6J9F - chains D and G of the 9 polymer chains in the assembly; structure by electron microscopy, 3.95 A resolution.

== Chain D ==
Molecule: DNA-directed RNA polymerase subunit beta'
Organism: Xanthomonas oryzae pv. oryzae PXO99A
Notes: EC 2.7.7.6
UniProtKB: B2SQQ2 (RPOC_XANOP); residue numbers follow UniProt; this construct covers 1-1405
Sequence (1405 residues; numbered 1 to 1405; the number before each row is that of its first residue):
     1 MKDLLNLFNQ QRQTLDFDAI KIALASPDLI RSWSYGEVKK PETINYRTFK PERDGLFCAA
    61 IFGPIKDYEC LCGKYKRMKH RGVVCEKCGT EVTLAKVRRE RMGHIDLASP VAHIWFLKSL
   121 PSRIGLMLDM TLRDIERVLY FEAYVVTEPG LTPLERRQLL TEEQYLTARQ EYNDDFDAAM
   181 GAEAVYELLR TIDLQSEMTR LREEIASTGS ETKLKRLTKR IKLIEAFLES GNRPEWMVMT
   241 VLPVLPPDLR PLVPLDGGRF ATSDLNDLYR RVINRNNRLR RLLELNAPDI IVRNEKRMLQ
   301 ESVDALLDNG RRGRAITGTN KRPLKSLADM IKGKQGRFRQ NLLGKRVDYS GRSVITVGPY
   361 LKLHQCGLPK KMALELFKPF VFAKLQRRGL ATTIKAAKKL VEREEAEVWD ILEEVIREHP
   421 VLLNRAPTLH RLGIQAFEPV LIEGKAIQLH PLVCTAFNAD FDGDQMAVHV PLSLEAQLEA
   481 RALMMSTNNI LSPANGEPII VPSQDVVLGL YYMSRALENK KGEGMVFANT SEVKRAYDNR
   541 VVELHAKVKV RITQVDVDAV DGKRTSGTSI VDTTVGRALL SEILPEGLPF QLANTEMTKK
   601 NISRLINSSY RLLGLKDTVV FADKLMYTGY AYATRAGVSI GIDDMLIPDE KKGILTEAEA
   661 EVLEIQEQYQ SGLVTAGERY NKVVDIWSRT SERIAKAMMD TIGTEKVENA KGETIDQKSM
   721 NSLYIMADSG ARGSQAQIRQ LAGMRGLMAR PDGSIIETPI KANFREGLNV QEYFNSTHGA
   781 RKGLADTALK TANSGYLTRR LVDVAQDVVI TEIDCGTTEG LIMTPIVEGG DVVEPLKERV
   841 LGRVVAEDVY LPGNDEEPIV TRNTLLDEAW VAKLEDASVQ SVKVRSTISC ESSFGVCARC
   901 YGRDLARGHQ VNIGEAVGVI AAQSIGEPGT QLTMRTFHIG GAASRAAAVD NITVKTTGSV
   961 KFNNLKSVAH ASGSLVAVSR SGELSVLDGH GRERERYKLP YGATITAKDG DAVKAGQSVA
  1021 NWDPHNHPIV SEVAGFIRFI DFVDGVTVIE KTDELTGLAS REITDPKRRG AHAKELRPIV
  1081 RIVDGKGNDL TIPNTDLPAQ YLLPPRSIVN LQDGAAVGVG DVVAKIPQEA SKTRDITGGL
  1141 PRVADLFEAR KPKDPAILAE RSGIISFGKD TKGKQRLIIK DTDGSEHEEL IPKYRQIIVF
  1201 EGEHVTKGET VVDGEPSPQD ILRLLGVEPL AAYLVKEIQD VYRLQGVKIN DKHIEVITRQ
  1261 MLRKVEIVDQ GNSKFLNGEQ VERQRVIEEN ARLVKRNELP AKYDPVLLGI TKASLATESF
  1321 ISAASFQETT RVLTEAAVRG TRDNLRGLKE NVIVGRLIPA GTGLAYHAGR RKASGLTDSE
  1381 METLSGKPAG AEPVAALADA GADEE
Unresolved in the structure: 148-155, 317-320, 559-562, 850-859, 934-949, 1025-1138, 1372-1405
Ion coordination: Zn2+ site 1: Cys72, Cys88; Mg2+: Asp462, Asp464 (shared with 1 residue of chain I); Zn2+ site 2: Cys815, Cys890, Cys897
UniProt features mapped onto this chain:
  - binding site (Zn(2+)): Cys70, Cys72, Cys85, Cys88, Cys815, Cys890, Cys897, Cys900
  - binding site (Mg(2+)): Asp460, Asp462, Asp464

== Chain G ==
Molecule: 29-nt DNA strand
Sequence (29 nucleotides; each row starts with the number of its first residue):
     1 GGGTATTCGC CGTGTACCTC TCCTAGCCC

== How chain D and chain G interact ==
Pairs across the interface - 25 pairs, chain D then chain G:
  Tyr46(D) with DT24(G), hydrogen bond to the base
  Glu211(D) with DG3(G), phosphate contact
  Leu255(D) with DC23(G), base contact
  Phe260(D) with DT24(G), base contact
  Thr262(D) with DT24(G), phosphate contact
  Lys332(D) with DC11(G), salt bridge to the phosphate; DG12(G), salt bridge to the phosphate
  Lys334(D) with DG14(G), salt bridge to the phosphate; DT15(G), salt bridge to the phosphate
  Arg339(D) with DT13(G), salt bridge to the phosphate; DT15(G), salt bridge to the phosphate
  Arg346(D) with DC17(G), salt bridge to the phosphate
  Arg352(D) with DC17(G), sugar contact
  Ala426(D) with DA16(G), sugar contact
  Pro427(D) with DT15(G), base contact
  Thr791(D) with DG14(G), base contact
  Ala792(D) with DG14(G), sugar contact
  Gly795(D) with DG14(G), sugar contact
  Tyr796(D) with DT13(G), phosphate contact
  Arg799(D) with DT13(G), salt bridge to the phosphate
  Gln1327(D) with DG12(G), sugar contact; DT13(G), phosphate contact
  Glu1328(D) with DG12(G), phosphate contact
  Thr1330(D) with DC11(G), hydrogen bond to the phosphate
  Arg1331(D) with DC11(G), sugar contact
Also at the interface, not in a pair above, chain D (22 interface residues in all): Arg259

== Overview ==
22 residues of chain D face 10 of chain G across their interface; the contacts include 2 hydrogen bonds and 8
salt bridges. Polar contacts include Tyr46(D)-DT24(G), Thr1330(D)-DC11(G) and Lys332(D)-DC11(G). UniProt lists
8 Zn2+-binding residues and 3 Mg2+-binding residues on chain D.
Here chain D is DNA-directed RNA polymerase subunit beta' (Xanthomonas oryzae pv. oryzae PXO99A) and chain G
is a 29-nt DNA strand. Entry 6J9F (Cryo-EM structure of Xanthomonos oryzae transcription elongation complex
with the bacteriophage protein P7) was determined by electron microscopy together with 6J9E from the same
study.
